PDB entry 3DSY | X-ray diffraction, 3.00 A resolution | chains L and M of the 3 polymer chains in the assembly

== Chain L ==
Molecule: Reaction center protein L chain
From: Rhodobacter sphaeroides
UniProt: P0C0Y8 (RCEL_RHOSH); residues 1-281 here correspond to UniProt positions 2-282 (UniProt number = residue number + 1)
Chain sequence (281 residues; each row starts with the number of its first residue):
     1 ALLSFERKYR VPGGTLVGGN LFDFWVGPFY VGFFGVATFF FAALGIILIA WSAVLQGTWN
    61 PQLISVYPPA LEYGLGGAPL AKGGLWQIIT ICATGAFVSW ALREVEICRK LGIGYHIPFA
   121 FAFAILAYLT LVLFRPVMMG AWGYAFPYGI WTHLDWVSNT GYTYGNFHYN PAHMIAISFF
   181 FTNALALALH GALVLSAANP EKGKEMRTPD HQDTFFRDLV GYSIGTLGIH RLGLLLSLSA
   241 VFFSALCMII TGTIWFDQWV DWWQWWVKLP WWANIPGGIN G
Construct notes: engineered mutation Gln212 (Glu213 in P0C0Y8)
Ion coordination: bacteriochlorophyll a Mg site 1 near His153 (its only coordinating residue here); bacteriochlorophyll a Mg site 2 near His173 (its only coordinating residue here); Fe ion: His190, His230 (shared with His219(M), Glu234(M), His266(M) of chain M)
Residues lining bound ligands:
  - bacteriochlorophyll a (BCL), molecule 1: Ile46, Tyr128, Leu131, Phe146, Ile150, His153, Leu154, Trp156, Val157
  - bacteriochlorophyll a (BCL), molecule 2: Phe97, Phe121, Ala124, Ile125, Ala127, Tyr128, Leu131, Trp156, Val157, Ser158, Thr160, Gly161, Tyr162, Asn166, Phe167, His168, His173, Ala176, Ile177, Phe180, Phe181, Val241, Ser244, Ala245, Cys247, Met248
  - bacteriochlorophyll a (BCL), molecule 3: Val157, Tyr162, His168, Phe181
  - bacteriochlorophyll a (BCL), molecule 4: His168, His173, Met174, Ile177, Ser178, Phe181, Thr182, Leu185
  - bacteriopheophytin a (BPH), molecule 1: Phe41, Ala42, Gly45, Ile49, Ile89, Cys92, Ala93, Ala96, Phe97, Trp100, Glu104, Ile117, Ala120, Phe121, Phe123, Ala124, Tyr128, Phe146, Tyr148, Gly149, Ile150, His153, Phe180, Ser237, Leu238, Val241
  - bacteriopheophytin a (BPH), molecule 2: Phe181, Ala184, Leu185, Ala188, Leu189, Phe216, Leu219, Val220
  - ubiquinone-10 (U10), molecule 1: Phe29, Tyr30, Val31, Gly35, Thr38, Phe39, Trp100, Arg103
  - ubiquinone-10 (U10), molecule 2: Pro171, Ile175, Ser178, Phe179, Thr182, Leu189, Leu193, Phe216, Tyr222, Ser223, Ile224, Gly225, Ile229, Leu232, Leu236, Phe243, Leu246, Ile250, Ile254, Trp259, Trp262

== Chain M ==
Molecule: Reaction center protein M chain
From: Rhodobacter sphaeroides
UniProt: P0C0Y9 (RCEM_RHOSH); residues 1-307 here correspond to UniProt positions 2-308 (UniProt number = residue number + 1)
Chain sequence (314 residues; each row starts with the number of its first residue):
     1 AEYQNIFSQV QVRGPADLGM TEDVNLANRS GVGPFSTLLG WFGNAQLGPI YLGSLGVLSL
    61 FSGLMWFFTI GIWFWYQAGW NPAVFLRDLF FFSLEPPAPE YGLSFAAPLK EGGLWLIASF
   121 FMFVAVWSWW GRTYLRAQAL GMGKHTAWAF LSAIWLWMVL GFIRPILMGS WSEAVPYGIF
   181 SHLDWTNNFS LVHGNLFYNP FHGLSIAFLY GSALLFAMHG ATILAVSRFG GERELEQIAD
   241 RGTAAERAAL FWRWTMGFNA TMEGIHRWAI WMAVLVTLTG GIGILLSGTV VDNWYVWGQN
   301 HGMAPLNHHH HHHH
Disordered / not traced: 303-314
Construct notes: expression tag (308-314)
Ion coordination: bacteriochlorophyll a Mg site 1 near His182 (its only coordinating residue here); bacteriochlorophyll a Mg site 2 near His202 (its only coordinating residue here); Fe ion: His219, Glu234, His266 (shared with His190(L), His230(L) of chain L)
Residues lining bound ligands:
  - bacteriochlorophyll a (BCL), molecule 1: Trp66, Phe67, Leu89, Met122, Trp157, Leu160, Val175, Ile179, His182, Leu183, Trp185, Thr186
  - bacteriochlorophyll a (BCL), molecule 2: Trp66, Met122, Val126, Ala153, Leu156, Trp157, Leu160, Trp185, Thr186, Asn187, Phe189, Ser190, Asn195, Leu196, Phe197, His202, Ser205, Ile206, Leu209, Tyr210, Val276, Thr277, Gly280, Gly281, Ile284
  - bacteriochlorophyll a (BCL), molecule 3: Phe197, Gly203, Ile206, Ala207, Tyr210, Gly211, Leu214
  - bacteriopheophytin a (BPH), molecule 1: Ser59, Leu60, Gly63, Leu64, Phe67, Ala125, Val126, Trp129, Thr133, Thr146, Ala149, Phe150, Ser152, Ala153, Ala273, Val274, Thr277
  - bacteriopheophytin a (BPH), molecule 2: Tyr210, Ala213, Leu214, Ala217, Met218, Trp252, Thr255, Met256
  - speroidenone (SPN): Trp66, Phe67, Phe68, Ile70, Gly71, Ile72, Phe74, Trp75, Phe85, Leu89, Phe105, Trp115, Leu116, Ser119, Phe120, Met122, Phe123, Trp157, Met158, Leu160, Gly161, Phe162, Trp171, Val175, Tyr177, Gly178, Ile179, His182
  - ubiquinone-10 (U10): Leu214, Leu215, Met218, His219, Thr222, Ile223, Ala245, Ala248, Ala249, Trp252, Met256, Phe258, Asn259, Ala260, Thr261, Met262, Ile265, Trp268, Met272

== Interface between chain L and chain M ==
Residue-residue contacts (203; chain L residue first):
  Ala1(L) - Arg253(M)  hydrogen bond (backbone-side chain)
  Leu3(L) - Leu250(M)  hydrophobic
  Leu3(L) - Arg253(M)
  Leu3(L) - Asn259(M)
  Phe5(L) - Arg241(M)
  Phe5(L) - Glu246(M)
  Glu6(L) - Leu250(M)
  Glu6(L) - Arg253(M)  salt bridge
  Glu6(L) - Trp254(M)  hydrogen bond
  Lys8(L) - Glu246(M)  salt bridge
  Tyr9(L) - Thr243(M)  hydrogen bond
  Tyr9(L) - Glu246(M)  hydrogen bond
  Tyr9(L) - Arg247(M)
  Tyr9(L) - Leu250(M)  hydrophobic
  Tyr9(L) - Trp254(M)
  Arg10(L) - Arg253(M)
  Arg10(L) - Trp254(M)
  Trp25(L) - Trp254(M)
  Pro28(L) - Arg253(M)
  Pro28(L) - Trp254(M)
  Pro28(L) - Gly257(M)
  Phe29(L) - Trp254(M)
  Phe29(L) - Thr255(M)
  Phe29(L) - Met256(M)
  Tyr30(L) - Trp254(M)  hydrogen bond (backbone-backbone)
  Trp100(L) - Thr255(M)
  Arg103(L) - Trp254(M)  hydrogen bond (side chain-backbone)
  Arg103(L) - Thr255(M)  hydrogen bond (side chain-backbone)
  Glu104(L) - Phe251(M)
  Glu104(L) - Thr255(M)
  Ile107(L) - Phe251(M)  hydrophobic
  Ile107(L) - Thr255(M)
  Cys108(L) - Phe251(M)  hydrophobic
  Lys110(L) - Trp254(M)
  Leu111(L) - Arg247(M)  hydrogen bond (backbone-side chain)
  Leu111(L) - Phe251(M)  hydrophobic
  Leu111(L) - Trp254(M)  hydrophobic
  Gly112(L) - Arg228(M)  hydrogen bond (backbone-side chain)
  Ile113(L) - Ala225(M)
  Ile113(L) - Val226(M)  hydrophobic
  Ile113(L) - Arg228(M)
  Ile113(L) - Phe251(M)  hydrophobic
  Gly114(L) - Ala225(M)  hydrogen bond (backbone-backbone)
  Gly114(L) - Arg228(M)
  His116(L) - Gln4(M)  hydrogen bond (side chain-backbone)
  His116(L) - Ala221(M)
  His116(L) - Leu224(M)
  His116(L) - Ala225(M)
  Ile117(L) - Ala221(M)
  Ile117(L) - Thr222(M)
  Ile117(L) - Phe251(M)  hydrophobic
  Ile117(L) - Trp252(M)  hydrophobic
  Trp151(L) - Phe197(M)
  Leu154(L) - Phe197(M)
  Val157(L) - Phe197(M)  hydrophobic
  Tyr162(L) - Asn187(M)  hydrogen bond
  Tyr162(L) - Leu191(M)
  Asn166(L) - Leu183(M)
  Asn166(L) - Asp184(M)
  Asn166(L) - Asn187(M)
  His168(L) - Leu183(M)  hydrogen bond (side chain-backbone)
  His168(L) - Thr186(M)
  His168(L) - Asn187(M)
  Tyr169(L) - Phe180(M)
  Tyr169(L) - Asp184(M)  hydrogen bond
  Met174(L) - Phe180(M)  hydrophobic
  Met174(L) - Leu183(M)  hydrophobic
  Phe180(L) - Ala213(M)  hydrophobic
  Asn183(L) - Ser212(M)  hydrogen bond (side chain-backbone)
  Asn183(L) - Ala213(M)
  Asn183(L) - Phe216(M)
  Ala184(L) - Ala273(M)
  Ala186(L) - Phe216(M)
  Leu187(L) - Ser212(M)
  Leu187(L) - Phe216(M)  hydrophobic
  Ala188(L) - Ala273(M)
  His190(L) - His219(M)  hydrogen bond
  His190(L) - Glu234(M)  salt bridge
  His190(L) - His266(M)  hydrogen bond
  Ala192(L) - His145(M)
  Ala192(L) - Thr146(M)
  Val194(L) - Glu234(M)
  Val194(L) - Leu235(M)
  Val194(L) - His266(M)
  Leu195(L) - His145(M)
  Leu195(L) - Glu263(M)
  Leu195(L) - His266(M)
  Leu195(L) - Arg267(M)
  Ser196(L) - Met142(M)
  Ser196(L) - Gly143(M)  hydrogen bond (backbone-backbone)
  Ser196(L) - His145(M)
  Ala197(L) - Leu235(M)  hydrophobic
  Ala198(L) - Leu235(M)
  Ala198(L) - Ile238(M)  hydrophobic
  Asn199(L) - Gly143(M)
  Asn199(L) - His145(M)
  Asn199(L) - Glu263(M)  hydrogen bond
  Asn199(L) - Arg267(M)
  Pro200(L) - Gly141(M)
  Pro200(L) - Gly143(M)
  Glu201(L) - Gln138(M)
  Glu201(L) - Gly141(M)  hydrogen bond (backbone-backbone)
  Glu201(L) - Met142(M)
  Glu201(L) - Lys144(M)  salt bridge
  Met206(L) - Leu235(M)
  Arg207(L) - Glu22(M)  salt bridge
  Arg207(L) - Leu140(M)  hydrogen bond (side chain-backbone)
  Arg207(L) - Gly141(M)
  Arg207(L) - Met142(M)
  Thr208(L) - Leu235(M)
  Pro209(L) - Leu235(M)
  Asp210(L) - Met20(M)
  His211(L) - Met20(M)
  His211(L) - Glu22(M)  salt bridge
  His211(L) - Leu140(M)
  His211(L) - Met142(M)
  Gln212(L) - Met142(M)
  Gln212(L) - Leu235(M)
  Thr214(L) - Gly19(M)
  Thr214(L) - Met20(M)  hydrogen bond (side chain-backbone)
  Thr214(L) - Arg29(M)
  Phe215(L) - Thr133(M)
  Phe215(L) - Arg136(M)
  Phe215(L) - Ala137(M)
  Phe215(L) - Leu140(M)  hydrophobic
  Phe215(L) - Met142(M)  hydrophobic
  Phe215(L) - Thr146(M)
  Arg217(L) - Asn44(M)  hydrogen bond
  Arg217(L) - Gln46(M)
  Arg217(L) - Gly48(M)
  Arg217(L) - Pro49(M)
  Arg217(L) - Ile50(M)
  Arg217(L) - Tyr51(M)
  Asp218(L) - Val24(M)
  Asp218(L) - Arg29(M)  salt bridge
  Asp218(L) - Ile50(M)
  Asp218(L) - Tyr51(M)  hydrogen bond (backbone-backbone)
  Asp218(L) - Arg132(M)  hydrogen bond (backbone-side chain)
  Asp218(L) - Arg136(M)
  Leu219(L) - Ile50(M)
  Leu219(L) - Trp129(M)
  Leu219(L) - Arg132(M)  hydrogen bond (backbone-side chain)
  Leu219(L) - Thr133(M)
  Val220(L) - Ile50(M)
  Gly221(L) - Gly48(M)  hydrogen bond (backbone-backbone)
  Gly221(L) - Pro49(M)
  Gly221(L) - Ile50(M)
  Tyr222(L) - Leu39(M)  hydrophobic
  Tyr222(L) - Asn44(M)  hydrogen bond (side chain-backbone)
  Tyr222(L) - Gln46(M)
  Tyr222(L) - Leu47(M)  hydrophobic
  Ser223(L) - Asn44(M)
  Ile224(L) - Phe42(M)  hydrophobic
  Ile224(L) - Gly43(M)
  Ile224(L) - Asn44(M)  hydrogen bond (backbone-backbone)
  Thr226(L) - Glu232(M)
  Leu227(L) - Asn5(M)
  Leu227(L) - Glu232(M)
  Gly228(L) - Phe42(M)
  Ile229(L) - Phe216(M)
  His230(L) - His219(M)  hydrogen bond
  His230(L) - Gly220(M)
  His230(L) - Ile223(M)
  His230(L) - Glu234(M)  salt bridge
  Arg231(L) - Tyr3(M)
  Arg231(L) - Asn5(M)  hydrogen bond
  Arg231(L) - Ile6(M)  hydrogen bond (side chain-backbone)
  Arg231(L) - Phe7(M)
  Arg231(L) - Ser8(M)  hydrogen bond
  Arg231(L) - Trp41(M)  hydrogen bond (side chain-backbone)
  Arg231(L) - Phe42(M)  hydrogen bond (side chain-backbone)
  Arg231(L) - Leu224(M)
  Leu232(L) - Phe42(M)  hydrophobic
  Gly233(L) - Phe216(M)
  Leu234(L) - Ile6(M)  hydrophobic
  Leu234(L) - Ala221(M)  hydrophobic
  Leu234(L) - Leu224(M)  hydrophobic
  Leu235(L) - Phe42(M)  hydrophobic
  Ser237(L) - Ala213(M)  hydrogen bond (side chain-backbone)
  Ser237(L) - Phe216(M)
  Ser237(L) - Ala217(M)  hydrogen bond (side chain-backbone)
  Trp263(L) - Phe180(M)  hydrophobic
  Trp266(L) - Leu86(M)  hydrogen bond (side chain-backbone)
  Trp266(L) - Arg87(M)  hydrogen bond (side chain-backbone)
  Val267(L) - Arg87(M)
  Val267(L) - Asp88(M)
  Trp272(L) - Ala83(M)
  Trp272(L) - Leu86(M)  hydrophobic
  Trp272(L) - Arg87(M)  hydrogen bond (backbone-side chain)
  Ala273(L) - Arg87(M)
  Ile275(L) - Asn81(M)
  Ile275(L) - Ala83(M)  hydrophobic
  Ile275(L) - Arg87(M)  hydrogen bond (backbone-side chain)
  Pro276(L) - Val84(M)
  Gly277(L) - Arg87(M)  hydrogen bond (backbone-side chain)
  Gly278(L) - Gln77(M)
  Gly278(L) - Val84(M)
  Gly278(L) - Asp88(M)
  Ile279(L) - Asp88(M)  hydrogen bond (backbone-side chain)
  Ile279(L) - Phe91(M)  hydrophobic
  Ile279(L) - Phe92(M)  hydrophobic
  Asn280(L) - Asp88(M)  hydrogen bond (backbone-side chain)
  Asn280(L) - Phe91(M)
Also at the interface, not in a pair above, chain L (97 interface residues in all): Leu2, Asp155, Ser158, Phe181, Leu189, Gly191, Leu193, Lys204, Asp213, Gly225, Gly281
Also at the interface, not in a pair above, chain M (99 interface residues in all): Asp17, Ala78, Phe90, Ala149, Tyr198, Leu209, Leu215, Met218, Phe229, Ala239, Ala249, Ala269, Ile270, Met272

== Overview ==
97 residues of chain L face 99 of chain M across their interface, with 44 hydrogen bonds and 8 salt bridges.
Polar pairs include Glu6(L)-Arg253(M), Lys8(L)-Glu246(M) and His190(L)-Glu234(M).
Chain L is Reaction center protein L chain and chain M is Reaction center protein M chain, both from
Rhodobacter sphaeroides; the structure, E(L212)Q mutant structure of photosynthetic reaction center from
Rhodobacter sphaeroides, was determined by X-ray diffraction.
